PDB entry 3C1B | X-ray diffraction, 2.20 A resolution | chains E and F of the 10 polymer chains in the assembly

# Chain E
Protein: Histone H3-like
From: Xenopus laevis
UniProtKB: P02302 (H3L_XENLA); residues 601-735 here correspond to UniProt positions 2-136 (UniProt number = residue number - 599)
Amino-acid sequence (135 residues; each row starts with the number of its first residue):
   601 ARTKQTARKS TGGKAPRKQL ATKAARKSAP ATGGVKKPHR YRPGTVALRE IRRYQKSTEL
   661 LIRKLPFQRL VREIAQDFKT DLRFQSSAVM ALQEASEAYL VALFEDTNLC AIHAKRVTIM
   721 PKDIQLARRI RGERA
Unresolved in the structure: 601-636
Sequence notes: conflict Ala-621 (Val22 in P02302), Arg-626 (Lys27 in P02302), Ser-628 (Cys29 in P02302), Ser-686 (Arg87 in P02302)

# Chain F
Protein: Histone H4
From: Xenopus laevis
UniProtKB: P62799 (H4_XENLA); residues 201-302 here correspond to UniProt positions 2-103 (UniProt number = residue number - 199)
Amino-acid sequence (102 residues; each row starts with the number of its first residue):
   201 SGRGKGGKGL GKGGAKRHRK VLRDNIQGIT KPAIRRLARR GGVKRISGLI YEETRGVLKV
   261 FLENVIRDAV TYTEHAKRKT VTAMDVVYAL KRQGRTLYGF GG
Unresolved in the structure: 201-215
Modified / non-standard residues: Lys-220 (2-{[(2R)-2-amino-2-carboxyethyl]sulfanyl}-N,N,N-trimethylethanaminium; ML3)

# Chain E / chain F interface
Residue-residue contacts (104):
  Gly-644(E) / Lys-244(F)
  Ala-647(E) / Arg-239(F)
  Ala-647(E) / Lys-244(F)
  Glu-650(E) / Arg-239(F)  salt bridge
  Ile-651(E) / Arg-239(F)
  Ile-651(E) / Gly-242(F)
  Ile-651(E) / Val-243(F)
  Tyr-654(E) / Arg-236(F)
  Tyr-654(E) / Arg-239(F)
  Tyr-654(E) / Arg-240(F)  hydrogen bond (backbone-side chain)
  Gln-655(E) / Arg-240(F)  hydrogen bond (side chain-backbone)
  Gln-655(E) / Gly-242(F)
  Ser-657(E) / Arg-240(F)  hydrogen bond
  Thr-658(E) / Arg-240(F)
  Glu-659(E) / Arg-240(F)  salt bridge
  Leu-661(E) / Ala-233(F)
  Leu-661(E) / Arg-236(F)  hydrogen bond (backbone-side chain)
  Leu-661(E) / Leu-237(F)  hydrophobic
  Leu-661(E) / Arg-240(F)
  Ile-662(E) / Ile-229(F)  hydrophobic
  Pro-666(E) / Gly-228(F)
  Phe-667(E) / Leu-262(F)  hydrophobic
  Arg-669(E) / Asn-225(F)
  Leu-670(E) / Asn-225(F)
  Leu-670(E) / Ile-226(F)
  Leu-670(E) / Ile-229(F)  hydrophobic
  Leu-670(E) / Leu-262(F)  hydrophobic
  Val-671(E) / Ile-266(F)
  Arg-672(E) / Leu-222(F)
  Glu-673(E) / Leu-222(F)
  Glu-673(E) / Arg-223(F)
  Glu-673(E) / Asp-224(F)
  Glu-673(E) / Asn-225(F)  hydrogen bond
  Ile-674(E) / Leu-262(F)  hydrophobic
  Ile-674(E) / Glu-263(F)
  Ile-674(E) / Ile-266(F)  hydrophobic
  Ala-675(E) / Ile-266(F)  hydrophobic
  Gln-676(E) / Leu-222(F)
  Phe-678(E) / Arg-267(F)
  Phe-678(E) / Val-270(F)  hydrophobic
  Lys-679(E) / Val-270(F)
  Lys-679(E) / Glu-274(F)
  Leu-682(E) / Val-270(F)  hydrophobic
  Leu-682(E) / Lys-279(F)
  Arg-683(E) / Lys-279(F)  hydrogen bond (backbone-backbone)
  Arg-683(E) / Thr-280(F)
  Arg-683(E) / Val-281(F)  hydrogen bond (backbone-backbone)
  Phe-684(E) / Val-281(F)  hydrophobic
  Gln-685(E) / Thr-280(F)
  Gln-685(E) / Val-281(F)  hydrogen bond (backbone-backbone)
  Gln-685(E) / Thr-282(F)
  Gln-685(E) / Ala-283(F)  hydrogen bond (side chain-backbone)
  Ser-687(E) / Ala-283(F)
  Ser-687(E) / Phe-300(F)
  Ala-688(E) / Val-281(F)
  Ala-688(E) / Thr-282(F)
  Ala-688(E) / Ala-283(F)
  Ala-688(E) / Val-286(F)
  Met-690(E) / Phe-300(F)  hydrophobic
  Ala-691(E) / Val-286(F)  hydrophobic
  Ala-691(E) / Leu-297(F)
  Ala-691(E) / Phe-300(F)
  Leu-692(E) / Val-265(F)  hydrophobic
  Leu-692(E) / Val-286(F)  hydrophobic
  Glu-694(E) / Phe-300(F)
  Ala-695(E) / Phe-261(F)
  Ala-695(E) / Leu-290(F)  hydrophobic
  Ser-696(E) / Leu-258(F)
  Ser-696(E) / Phe-261(F)
  Ser-696(E) / Leu-262(F)
  Glu-697(E) / Leu-237(F)
  Tyr-699(E) / Val-257(F)
  Tyr-699(E) / Phe-261(F)  hydrophobic
  Tyr-699(E) / Arg-295(F)
  Leu-700(E) / Leu-237(F)  hydrophobic
  Val-701(E) / Leu-237(F)  hydrophobic
  Val-701(E) / Arg-240(F)
  Val-701(E) / Gly-241(F)
  Leu-703(E) / Val-257(F)  hydrophobic
  Phe-704(E) / Ile-234(F)  hydrophobic
  Phe-704(E) / Leu-237(F)
  Phe-704(E) / Ala-238(F)  hydrophobic
  Phe-704(E) / Val-243(F)
  Phe-704(E) / Thr-254(F)
  Glu-705(E) / Gly-241(F)
  Asn-708(E) / Gly-242(F)  hydrogen bond (side chain-backbone)
  Asn-708(E) / Val-243(F)
  Val-717(E) / Arg-245(F)
  Thr-718(E) / Arg-245(F)  hydrogen bond
  Thr-718(E) / Ile-246(F)
  Thr-718(E) / Ser-247(F)
  Ile-719(E) / Val-243(F)  hydrophobic
  Ile-719(E) / Arg-245(F)  hydrogen bond (backbone-backbone)
  Ile-719(E) / Ser-247(F)  hydrogen bond (backbone-backbone)
  Ile-719(E) / Ile-250(F)
  Met-720(E) / Ser-247(F)
  Met-720(E) / Ile-250(F)
  Pro-721(E) / Leu-249(F)  hydrophobic
  Pro-721(E) / Ile-250(F)
  Pro-721(E) / Glu-253(F)
  Ile-724(E) / Ile-250(F)  hydrophobic
  Ile-724(E) / Glu-253(F)
  Gln-725(E) / Glu-253(F)  hydrogen bond
  Arg-728(E) / Val-257(F)
Interface residues without a listed pair, chain E (55 interface residues in all): Leu-648, Arg-663, Asp-681, Ala-698
Interface residues without a listed pair, chain F (47 interface residues in all): Lys-259, Thr-271

# Overview
Chain E and chain F form an interface of 55 and 47 residues respectively; the contacts include 14 hydrogen
bonds and 2 salt bridges. Among the polar pairs are Glu-650(E)/Arg-239(F), Glu-659(E)/Arg-240(F) and
Tyr-654(E)/Arg-240(F).
Chain E is Histone H3-like and chain F is Histone H4, both from Xenopus laevis; the structure, The effect of
H3 K79 dimethylation and H4 K20 trimethylation on nucleosome and chromatin structure, was determined by X-ray
diffraction, deposited together with 3C1C.
